PDB entry 1A5K | X-ray diffraction, 2.20 A resolution | chains B and C of the 3 polymer chains in the assembly

Chain B:
Molecule: Urease (beta subunit)
Source organism: Klebsiella aerogenes
Notes: EC 3.5.1.5
UniProt: P18315 (URE2_KLEAE); residues 1-101 here = UniProt positions 1-101
Chain sequence (101 residues; numbered 1 to 101; the number before each row is that of its first residue):
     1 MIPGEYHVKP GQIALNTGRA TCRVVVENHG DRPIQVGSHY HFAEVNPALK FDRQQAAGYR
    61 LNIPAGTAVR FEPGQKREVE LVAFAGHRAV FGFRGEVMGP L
UniProt features mapped onto this chain:
  - mutagenesis: H39 (H39A: Reduces activity by 20% and reduces thermal stability above 50 degrees Celsius), H41 (H41A: Reduces activity by 30% and reduces thermal stability above 50 degrees Celsius)

Chain C:
Molecule: Urease (alpha subunit)
Source organism: Klebsiella aerogenes
Notes: EC 3.5.1.5
UniProt: P18314 (URE1_KLEAE); residue numbers follow UniProt; this construct covers 2-567
Chain sequence (566 residues; numbered 2 to 567; the number before each row is that of its first residue):
     2 SNISRQAYAD MFGPTVGDKV RLADTELWIE VEDDLTTYGE EVKFGGGKVI RDGMGQGQML
    62 AADCVDLVLT NALIVDHWGI VKADIGVKDG RIFAIGKAGN PDIQPNVTIP IGAATEVIAA
   122 EGKIVTAGGI DTHIHWICPQ QAEEALVSGV TTMVGGGTGP AAGTHATTCT PGPWYISRML
   182 QAADSLPVNI GLLGKGNVSQ PDALREQVAA GVIGLEIHED WGATPAAIDC ALTVADEMDI
   242 QVALHSDTLN ESGFVEDTLA AIGGRTIHTF HTEGAGGGHA PDIITACAHP NILPSSTNPT
   302 LPYTLNTIDE HLDMLMVCHH LDPDIAEDVA FAESRIRRET IAAEDVLHDL GAFSLTSSDS
   362 QAMGRVGEVI LRTWQVAHRM KVQRGALAEE TGDNDNFRVK RYIAKYTINP ALTHGIAHEV
   422 GSIEVGKLAD LVVWSPAFFG VKPATVIKGG MIAIAPMGDI NASIPTPQPV HYRPMFGALG
   482 SARHHCRLTF LSQAAAANGV AERLNLRSAI AVVKGCRTVQ KADMVHNSLQ PNITVDAQTY
   542 EVRVDGELIT SEPADVLPMA QRYFLF
Sequence notes: engineered mutation E217 (Lys in P18314)
UniProt features mapped onto this chain:
  - active site: H320 (Proton donor)
  - binding site (Ni(2+)): H134, H136, H246, H272, D360
  - binding site (substrate): H219
  - mutagenesis: H134 (H134A: Abrogates activity and reduces binding to nickel ions), H136 (H136A: Abrogates activity and reduces binding to nickel ions), H219 (H219A: Reduces activity 500-fold and increases KM 1000-fold. Resistant to inactivation by diethylpyrocarbonate and iodoacetamide; H219N/Q: Increases KM 100-fold; optimum pH is 6), D221 (D221A: Reduces activity 1000-fold and increases KM 10-fold; D221N: Reduces activity 50-fold), H246 (H246A: Abrogates activity and reduces binding to nickel ions), H312 (H312A: Enhances thermal stability above 50 degrees Celsius), C319 (C319A: Reduces activity 2-fold, but increases KM only 1.7-fold; optimum pH is 6.7. Reduces binding of nickel ions. Resistant to inactivation by iodoacetamide ...), H320 (H320A: Reduces activity 100000-fold, but increases KM only 3-fold; optimum pH is 6.75. Resistant to inactivation by diethylpyrocarbonate and iodoacetamide ...), R336 (R336Q: Reduces activity 10000-fold, but has no effect on KM)

Chain B / chain C interface:
Contacting residue pairs - 80 pairs, chain B then chain C:
  M1(B) - R22(C)
  M1(B) - D25(C)
  M1(B) - R563(C)
  I2(B) - R22(C)
  P3(B) - A24(C)
  P3(B) - D25(C)
  P3(B) - A438(C)
  P3(B) - Y564(C)
  G4(B) - R22(C)
  G4(B) - A24(C)  hydrogen bond (backbone-backbone)
  G4(B) - P437(C)
  G4(B) - A438(C)
  E5(B) - V21(C)
  E5(B) - R22(C)  salt bridge
  E5(B) - W29(C)
  Y6(B) - P15(C)
  Y6(B) - K20(C)
  Y6(B) - V21(C)  hydrophobic
  Y6(B) - G123(C)
  H7(B) - D19(C)
  H7(B) - K20(C)  hydrogen bond (backbone-backbone)
  H7(B) - W29(C)
  V8(B) - R6(C)
  V8(B) - Q7(C)
  V8(B) - A10(C)  hydrophobic
  V8(B) - D19(C)
  K9(B) - R6(C)
  K9(B) - V17(C)
  K9(B) - D19(C)  hydrogen bond (backbone-side chain)
  G11(B) - S5(C)
  G11(B) - R6(C)  hydrogen bond (backbone-backbone)
  Q12(B) - N3(C)  hydrogen bond
  Q12(B) - I4(C)
  I13(B) - N3(C)
  I13(B) - I4(C)  hydrogen bond (backbone-backbone)
  I13(B) - R6(C)
  I13(B) - Y39(C)  hydrophobic
  A14(B) - S2(C)
  A14(B) - N3(C)
  A14(B) - Y39(C)
  L15(B) - S2(C)  hydrogen bond (backbone-backbone)
  L15(B) - I4(C)  hydrophobic
  L15(B) - Y39(C)
  L15(B) - G40(C)
  N16(B) - Y39(C)  hydrogen bond (backbone-backbone)
  N16(B) - G40(C)
  R19(B) - E41(C)  salt bridge
  G37(B) - R52(C)
  H39(B) - G40(C)
  H39(B) - E41(C)  salt bridge
  H39(B) - V50(C)
  H39(B) - M55(C)
  Y40(B) - M55(C)  hydrophobic
  R60(B) - G40(C)
  R60(B) - E41(C)  salt bridge
  N62(B) - S2(C)  hydrogen bond (side chain-backbone)
  P64(B) - S2(C)
  A65(B) - F13(C)
  A65(B) - G40(C)
  A65(B) - E42(C)
  A65(B) - V50(C)  hydrophobic
  G66(B) - K49(C)  hydrogen bond (backbone-side chain)
  G66(B) - V50(C)
  F84(B) - I104(C)  hydrophobic
  A85(B) - D103(C)
  A85(B) - I104(C)  hydrogen bond (backbone-backbone)
  A85(B) - P106(C)
  G86(B) - P102(C)
  G86(B) - Q105(C)
  H87(B) - P102(C)  hydrogen bond (backbone-backbone)
  H87(B) - D103(C)  salt bridge
  R88(B) - D103(C)  hydrogen bond (backbone-backbone)
  A89(B) - D103(C)  hydrogen bond (backbone-backbone)
  A89(B) - I104(C)
  F91(B) - G54(C)
  F91(B) - Q59(C)
  F91(B) - D103(C)
  G92(B) - D53(C)
  F93(B) - G54(C)
  F93(B) - M55(C)  hydrophobic
Other interface residues (no listed pair), chain B (37 interface residues in all): P10, S38, I63, T67
Other interface residues (no listed pair), chain C (44 interface residues in all): Y9, M12, G14, T16, G18, G48

Overview:
37 residues of chain B face 44 of chain C across their interface; the contacts include 14 hydrogen bonds and 5
salt bridges. Polar contacts include E5(B)-R22(C), R19(B)-E41(C) and H39(B)-E41(C).
Here chain B is Urease (beta subunit) and chain C is Urease (alpha subunit), both from Klebsiella aerogenes.
Entry 1A5K (K217E variant of klebsiella aerogenes urease) was determined by X-ray diffraction, deposited
together with 1A5L, 1A5M, 1A5N and 1A5O.
